PDB entry 7DKZ | X-ray diffraction, 2.39 A resolution | chains B and C of the 16 polymer chains in the assembly

Chain B:
Name: Photosystem I P700 chlorophyll a apoprotein A2
Source organism: Pisum sativum
Notes: EC 1.97.1.12
UniProtKB: A0A0F6NGI2 (A0A0F6NGI2_PEA); residue numbers follow UniProt; this construct covers 1-734
Amino-acid sequence (734 residues; each row starts with the number of its first residue):
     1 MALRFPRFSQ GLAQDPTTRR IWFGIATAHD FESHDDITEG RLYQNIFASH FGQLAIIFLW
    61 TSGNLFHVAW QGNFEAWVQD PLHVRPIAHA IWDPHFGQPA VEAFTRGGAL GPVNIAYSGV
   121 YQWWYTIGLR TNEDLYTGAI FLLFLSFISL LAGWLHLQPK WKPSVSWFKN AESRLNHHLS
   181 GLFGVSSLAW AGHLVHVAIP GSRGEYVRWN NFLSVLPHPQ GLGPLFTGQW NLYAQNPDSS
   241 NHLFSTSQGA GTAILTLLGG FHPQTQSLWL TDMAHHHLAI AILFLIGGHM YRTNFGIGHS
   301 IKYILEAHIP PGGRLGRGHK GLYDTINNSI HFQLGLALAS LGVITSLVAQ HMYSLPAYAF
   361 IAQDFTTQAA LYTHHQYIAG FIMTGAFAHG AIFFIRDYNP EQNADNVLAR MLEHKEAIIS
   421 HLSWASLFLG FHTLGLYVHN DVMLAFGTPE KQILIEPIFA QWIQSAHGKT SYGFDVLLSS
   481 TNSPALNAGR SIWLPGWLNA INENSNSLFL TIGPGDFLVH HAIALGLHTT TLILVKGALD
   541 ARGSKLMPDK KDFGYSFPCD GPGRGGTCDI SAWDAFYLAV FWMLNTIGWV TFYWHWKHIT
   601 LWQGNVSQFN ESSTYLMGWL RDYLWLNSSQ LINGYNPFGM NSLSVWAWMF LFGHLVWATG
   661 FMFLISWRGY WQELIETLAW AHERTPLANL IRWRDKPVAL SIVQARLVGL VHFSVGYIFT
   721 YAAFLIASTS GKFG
Unresolved in the structure: 1
Metal / ion sites: chlorophyll a Mg site 1 near Gln-53 (its only coordinating residue here); chlorophyll a Mg site 2 near Asp-93 (its only coordinating residue here); 4Fe-4S cluster Fe: Cys-559, Cys-568 (shared with 2 residues of chain A)
Residues lining bound ligands:
  - beta-carotene (BCR), molecule 1: Phe-5, Ile-25, Ile-691
  - beta-carotene (BCR), molecule 2: Leu-54, Ile-57, Phe-58, Trp-60, Gly-181, Leu-182, Val-185, Ser-186, Leu-188
  - beta-carotene (BCR), molecule 3: Phe-58, Thr-61, Leu-65, Trp-123, Trp-124, Ile-127, Leu-129, Gly-138, Phe-141, Leu-142, Leu-145, Trp-209, Leu-213
  - beta-carotene (BCR), molecule 4: Leu-188, Leu-222, Leu-225, Phe-226, Leu-278, Ile-282, Leu-285, Ile-286, His-289, Ile-297
  - beta-carotene (BCR), molecule 5: Phe-332, Gly-335, Leu-336, Ala-339, Val-343, Met-383, Ala-386, Phe-387, Gly-390, Phe-393, Phe-394, Leu-408, Ala-538
  - beta-carotene (BCR), molecule 6: Leu-408, Met-411, Val-535, Leu-539
  - beta-carotene (BCR), molecule 7: Phe-431, Leu-434, Gly-435, Val-438
  - beta-carotene (BCR), molecule 8: Trp-648, Met-649, Phe-652, Trp-671, Leu-674, Ile-675, Phe-719
  - beta-carotene (BCR), molecule 9: Thr-685, Pro-686, Leu-687, Ala-688
  - chlorophyll a (CLA), molecule 1: Phe-5, Arg-7, Phe-8, Gly-24, Ile-25, Ala-28, His-29, Phe-31, His-34, Ser-49, Gly-52, Gln-53, Ile-56
  - chlorophyll a (CLA), molecule 2: Thr-18, Ile-21, Trp-22, Ile-675, Leu-678, Ala-679, His-682, Ile-691, Arg-692, Trp-693, Arg-694, Asp-695, Pro-697, Val-698, Leu-700
  - chlorophyll a (CLA), molecule 3: Trp-22, Phe-652, Leu-655, Val-656, Thr-659, Met-662, Phe-663, Leu-700, Val-708, Val-711, His-712, Val-715
  - chlorophyll a (CLA), molecule 4: Ile-25, Ala-26, Thr-27, Ala-28, His-29, Asp-30, His-331, Leu-334, Leu-338, Phe-381, Ile-382, Thr-384, Gly-385, Ala-388, His-389, Ile-392, Arg-396, Tyr-555, Trp-573, Phe-576, Leu-707, Val-711, Val-715, Phe-719
  - chlorophyll a (CLA), molecule 5: His-29, Phe-31, Tyr-43, Ile-46, Ser-49, His-50, Gln-53, Leu-54, Ile-57, Phe-168, Arg-174, His-178, Leu-182, Phe-183, Ile-330, His-331, Gln-333, Leu-334, Ala-337, Leu-338, Leu-341
  - chlorophyll a (CLA), molecule 6: His-29, Gln-53, Ile-56, Ile-57, Trp-60, Leu-341, Ile-378, Phe-381, Ile-382
  - chlorophyll a (CLA), molecule 7: Phe-47, Phe-51, Ile-148, Leu-151, Ala-152, Leu-155, His-156, Lys-160, Trp-161, Pro-163, Trp-167, Asn-170, Ser-173, His-177, Thr-293, Asn-294, Phe-295
  - chlorophyll a (CLA), molecule 8: Phe-47, His-50, Phe-51, Leu-54, Trp-123, Trp-167, Phe-168, Asn-170, Ser-173, Arg-174, His-177, His-178, Gly-181, Leu-182, Phe-183, Ile-344
  - chlorophyll a (CLA), molecule 9: Leu-54, Phe-58, Ile-127, Leu-129, Asp-134, Thr-137, Gly-138, Phe-141, Leu-145, Ile-148, Ser-149, Ser-186, Ala-189, Trp-190, Gly-192, His-193, His-196, Val-197, Val-207, Arg-208, Trp-209, Phe-212
  - chlorophyll a (CLA), molecule 10: Ile-56, Leu-59, Trp-60, Ser-62, Gly-63, Phe-66, His-67, Trp-70, Gln-71, His-89, Ala-90, Ile-91, Trp-92, Leu-143
  - chlorophyll a (CLA), molecule 11: Ile-57, Trp-60, Thr-61, Ser-118, Gly-119, Val-120, Trp-123, Val-185, Ser-186, Ala-189, Leu-341, Ile-344, Thr-345, Val-348, Met-352, Tyr-358, Ile-361, Leu-371, His-374, His-375, Ile-378, Ile-382
  - chlorophyll a (CLA), molecule 12: Trp-60, Asn-64, His-67, Val-68, Ala-88, His-89, Asn-114, Ile-115, Ala-116, Tyr-117, Ser-118, Val-120, Val-645, Trp-646, Met-649, Phe-719
  - chlorophyll a (CLA), molecule 13: Trp-60, Asn-64, Tyr-117, Ser-118, Val-120, Ala-370, Leu-371, Thr-373, His-374, Tyr-377, Ile-378, Phe-381, Met-649, Ile-718, Phe-719, Tyr-721, Ala-722, Leu-725, Ile-726
  - chlorophyll a (CLA), molecule 14: His-89, Ala-90, Ile-91, Trp-92, Asp-93, Pro-94, His-95, Phe-96, Phe-104, Asn-114, Ser-644, Val-645, Trp-648
  - chlorophyll a (CLA), molecule 15: Trp-123, Thr-126, Ile-127, Leu-182, Phe-183, Ser-186, Ser-187, Trp-190, Leu-194, Leu-268, Leu-270, Met-273, His-276, His-277, Ile-280, Phe-284, Ile-344, Leu-347, Val-348, Met-352, Ala-357, Tyr-358
  - chlorophyll a (CLA), molecule 16: Ala-171, Arg-174, Leu-175, His-178, Leu-179, Phe-183, Ile-280, Leu-283, Phe-284, Ile-301, Leu-305, Tyr-323, Ile-326, Asn-327, Leu-336, Ala-337, Ser-340, Leu-341, Ile-344
  - chlorophyll a (CLA), molecule 17: Leu-175, Leu-179, Leu-283, Phe-284, Gly-287, Met-290, Tyr-291, Ile-301, Ile-304, Leu-305
  - chlorophyll a (CLA), molecule 18: Asn-176, His-177, Ser-180, Gly-181, Val-185, Leu-285, His-289, Tyr-291, Thr-293, Asn-294, Phe-295, Ile-297
  - chlorophyll a (CLA), molecule 19: Leu-188, Ala-189, Ala-191, Gly-192, Val-195, His-196, Phe-212, Leu-213, Val-215, Leu-216, Pro-217, His-218, Gly-221, Leu-222, Leu-225, Phe-226, Tyr-233, Ile-254, Leu-255, Leu-278
  - chlorophyll a (CLA), molecule 20: Leu-225, Trp-230, Asn-231, Tyr-233, Ala-234, Leu-255, Thr-256, Leu-257, His-275, Leu-278, Ala-279, Ile-282, Leu-283, Ile-286, Ile-492
  - chlorophyll a (CLA), molecule 21: Thr-256, Leu-257, Gly-259, Gly-260, Leu-268, Asp-272, Met-273, His-275, His-276, Ala-279, Ile-280, Leu-283, His-351, Leu-355, Trp-493, Trp-497
  - chlorophyll a (CLA), molecule 22: Ile-286, Gly-287, His-289, Met-290, Ile-297, Gly-298, His-299
  - chlorophyll a (CLA), molecule 23: Met-290, His-299, Tyr-303, Ile-304, Ala-307, His-308
  - chlorophyll a (CLA), molecule 24: Ile-304, Leu-305, His-308, Leu-315, His-319, Leu-322, Ile-326, Phe-332, Val-407, Leu-408, Met-411
  - chlorophyll a (CLA), molecule 25: Ala-307, His-308, Ile-309, Pro-310, Pro-311, Arg-314, Leu-315, His-319
  - chlorophyll a (CLA), molecule 26: Arg-314, Leu-315, Val-407, Arg-410, Met-411, Glu-413, His-414, Ala-417, Ile-418, His-421
  - chlorophyll a (CLA), molecule 27: Leu-336, Ala-339, Ser-340, Val-343, Ile-344, Leu-347, Gln-350, His-351, Tyr-353, Ser-354, Leu-355, Leu-508, Phe-509
  - chlorophyll a (CLA), molecule 28: Val-343, Ser-346, Leu-347, Gln-350, Gln-376, Gly-380, Met-383, Phe-387, Leu-527, Thr-530, Thr-531, Leu-534, Met-583, Thr-586, Ile-587
  - chlorophyll a (CLA), molecule 29: Gln-350, Tyr-353, Tyr-372, Gln-376, Phe-459, Ala-460, Ile-463, Gln-464, Phe-509, Leu-510, Ile-512, His-520, Ile-523, Leu-527, Val-590, Tyr-593, Trp-594, Lys-597
  - chlorophyll a (CLA), molecule 30: Tyr-377, Thr-433, Leu-434, Tyr-437, Val-519, Ala-522, Leu-525, Asn-585, Trp-589, Phe-592, Leu-616, Trp-619, Leu-620, Leu-624, Ser-628, Ile-632, Phe-650, His-654, Trp-657, Phe-713, Tyr-717, Thr-720, Tyr-721, Phe-724
  - chlorophyll a (CLA), molecule 31: Ala-417, His-421, Trp-424
  - chlorophyll a (CLA), molecule 32: Ile-418, His-421, Leu-422, Trp-424, Ala-425, Ala-524, Leu-527, His-528, Thr-531
  - chlorophyll a (CLA), molecule 33: Ser-420, His-421, Ser-423, Trp-424, Leu-427
  - chlorophyll a (CLA), molecule 34: Ser-423, Ser-426, Leu-427, Gly-430, Phe-431, Leu-434, Leu-525, Thr-529, Leu-532, Ile-533, Leu-578, Phe-581, Trp-582
  - chlorophyll a (CLA), molecule 35: Trp-424, Leu-427, Phe-428, Phe-431, His-432
  - chlorophyll a (CLA), molecule 36: Phe-428, Leu-429, Ile-455, Glu-456, Pro-457, Ile-458, Phe-459, Ala-460, Asp-516, Phe-517, His-520, His-521, Ala-524, His-528
  - chlorophyll a (CLA), molecule 37: His-432, Gly-435, Leu-436, Val-438, His-439, Val-442, Met-443, Lys-451, Ile-453
  - chlorophyll a (CLA), molecule 38: Leu-434, Val-438, Asp-441, Leu-525, Phe-581, Trp-582, Asn-585, Trp-589, Leu-616, Leu-620, Trp-657, Phe-713, Tyr-717
  - chlorophyll a (CLA), molecule 39: Ile-458, Phe-459, Trp-462, Phe-474
  - chlorophyll a (CLA), molecule 40: Trp-462, Ile-463, Ala-466, His-467, Leu-477, Leu-478, Trp-493, Leu-494, Trp-497, Phe-509
  - chlorophyll a (CLA), molecule 41: Leu-477, Pro-484, Ala-485, Ala-488, Gly-489, Trp-493
  - chlorophyll a (CLA), molecule 42: Leu-620, Leu-624, Trp-625, Trp-657
  - chlorophyll a (CLA), molecule 43: Trp-648, Leu-651, Phe-652, His-654, Leu-655, Trp-657, Ala-658, Phe-661
  - chlorophyll a (CLA), molecule 44: Leu-655, Ala-658, Thr-659, Phe-661, Met-662, Ile-665, Ser-666, Tyr-670, Trp-671, Leu-674
  - chlorophyll a (CLA), molecule 45: Leu-678, Ala-681, His-682, Thr-685, Ala-688, Ile-691
  - chlorophyll a (CLA), molecule 46: Trp-680, Ala-681, Arg-684, Thr-685, Pro-686
  - chlorophyll a (CLA), molecule 47: Pro-686, Leu-687, Ala-688
  - phylloquinone (PQN): Trp-22, Ile-25, Met-662, Phe-663, Ser-666, Trp-667, Arg-668, Trp-671, Ile-675, Ala-699, Leu-700, Ser-701, Ala-705
  - 4Fe-4S cluster (SF4): Pro-558, Cys-559, Gly-561, Pro-562, Cys-568, Trp-667, Ile-702, Arg-706

Chain C:
Name: Photosystem I iron-sulfur center
Source organism: Pisum sativum
Notes: EC 1.97.1.12
UniProtKB: P10793 (PSAC_PEA); residue numbers follow UniProt; this construct covers 1-81
Amino-acid sequence (81 residues; numbered 1 to 81; the number before each row is that of its first residue):
     1 MSHSVKIYDT CIGCTQCVRA CPTDVLEMIP WGGCKAKQIA SAPRTEDCVG CKRCESACPT
    61 DFLSVRVYLW HETTRSMGLA Y
Unresolved in the structure: 1
Metal / ion sites: 4Fe-4S cluster Fe site 1: Cys-11, Cys-14, Cys-17, Cys-58; 4Fe-4S cluster Fe site 2: Cys-21, Cys-48, Cys-51, Cys-54
Residues lining bound ligands:
  - 4Fe-4S cluster (SF4), molecule 1: Val-5, Cys-21, Pro-22, Thr-23, Val-25, Leu-26, Cys-48, Val-49, Gly-50, Cys-51, Lys-52, Arg-53, Cys-54, Val-67
  - 4Fe-4S cluster (SF4), molecule 2: Cys-11, Ile-12, Gly-13, Cys-14, Thr-15, Gln-16, Cys-17, Met-28, Ala-40, Cys-58, Pro-59, Thr-60, Ser-64, Val-65
UniProt features mapped onto this chain:
  - binding site ([4Fe-4S] cluster): Cys-11, Cys-14, Cys-17, Cys-21, Cys-48, Cys-51, Cys-54, Cys-58

Interface between chain B and chain C:
Pairs across the interface (31; chain B residue first):
  Gly-11(B) / His-71(C)
  Asp-15(B) / Glu-72(C)
  Pro-16(B) / Glu-72(C)
  Pro-16(B) / Thr-74(C)
  Thr-17(B) / Met-77(C)
  Thr-17(B) / Leu-79(C)
  Arg-19(B) / Glu-72(C)
  Pro-548(B) / Phe-62(C)  hydrophobic
  Asp-549(B) / Phe-62(C)
  Asp-549(B) / Arg-66(C)  salt bridge
  Phe-553(B) / Arg-66(C)
  Phe-553(B) / Val-67(C)
  Phe-553(B) / Tyr-68(C)  hydrophobic
  Asp-560(B) / Lys-52(C)  salt bridge
  Asp-560(B) / Glu-55(C)
  Asp-560(B) / Arg-66(C)  salt bridge
  Gly-563(B) / Ser-56(C)
  Arg-564(B) / Phe-62(C)
  Arg-564(B) / Arg-66(C)
  Arg-668(B) / Met-77(C)
  Gln-672(B) / Leu-79(C)
  Gln-672(B) / Tyr-81(C)  hydrogen bond
  Glu-676(B) / Tyr-81(C)
  Ala-679(B) / Tyr-81(C)  hydrophobic
  Lys-696(B) / Thr-74(C)  hydrogen bond
  Lys-696(B) / Leu-79(C)
  Lys-696(B) / Tyr-81(C)  hydrogen bond (side chain-backbone)
  Pro-697(B) / Tyr-81(C)  hydrogen bond (backbone-side chain)
  Val-698(B) / Met-77(C)  hydrophobic
  Val-698(B) / Leu-79(C)  hydrophobic
  Val-698(B) / Tyr-81(C)
Interface residues without a listed pair, chain B (24 interface residues in all): Gln-14, Met-547, Asp-552, Gly-561, Pro-562, Ile-675
Interface residues without a listed pair, chain C (16 interface residues in all): Cys-51, Leu-63, Thr-73

Overview:
The interface between chain B and chain C involves 24 residues on one side and 16 on the other; the contacts
include 4 hydrogen bonds and 3 salt bridges. Polar contacts include Asp-549(B)/Arg-66(C), Asp-560(B)/Lys-52(C)
and Asp-560(B)/Arg-66(C).
Here chain B is Photosystem I P700 chlorophyll a apoprotein A2 and chain C is Photosystem I iron-sulfur
center, both from Pisum sativum. Entry 7DKZ (Structure of plant photosystem I-light harvesting complex I
supercomplex) was determined by X-ray diffraction.
